PDB entry 7QFN | X-ray diffraction, 2.62 A resolution | chain A

[Chain A]
Name: DNA topoisomerase 2-beta
From: Homo sapiens
Notes: EC 5.6.2.2
UniProtKB: Q02880 (TOP2B_HUMAN); residues 45-444 here correspond to UniProt positions 50-449 (UniProt number = residue number + 5)
Chain sequence (403 residues; each row starts with the number of its first residue):
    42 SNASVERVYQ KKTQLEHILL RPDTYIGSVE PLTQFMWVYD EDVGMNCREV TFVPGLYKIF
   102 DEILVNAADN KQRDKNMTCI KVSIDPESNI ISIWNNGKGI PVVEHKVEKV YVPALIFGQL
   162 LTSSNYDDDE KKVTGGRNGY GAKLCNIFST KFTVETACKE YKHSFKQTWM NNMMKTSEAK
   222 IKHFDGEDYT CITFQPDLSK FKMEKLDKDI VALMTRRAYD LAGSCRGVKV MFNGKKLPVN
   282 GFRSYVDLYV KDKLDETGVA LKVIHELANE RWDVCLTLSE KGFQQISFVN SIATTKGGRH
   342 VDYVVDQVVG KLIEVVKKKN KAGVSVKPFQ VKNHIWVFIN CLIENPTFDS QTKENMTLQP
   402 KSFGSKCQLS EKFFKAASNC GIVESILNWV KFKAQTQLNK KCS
Unresolved in the structure: 42-46, 169-173, 356-366, 423-444
Differences from the reference sequence: expression tag (42-44)
Swiss-Prot annotation at these positions:
  - region: K358 to K360 (Interaction with DNA)
  - binding site (ATP): N107, N136, S164 to N166, G177 to K184, Q392 to K394
  - cross-link (Glycyl lysine isopeptide (Lys-Gly)): K172 (interchain with G-Cter in SUMO2), K173 (interchain with G-Cter in SUMO2), K223 (interchain with G-Cter in SUMO2), K294 (interchain with G-Cter in SUMO2), K362 (interchain with G-Cter in SUMO2), K368 (interchain with G-Cter in SUMO2), K432 (interchain with G-Cter in SUMO2), K434 (interchain with G-Cter in SUMO2), K441 (interchain with G-Cter in SUMO2)
Bound ions: Mg2+: E103, N107 (together with ADP)
Residues lining bound ligands: ADP (adenosine-5'-diphosphate): Y50, E103, N107, A108, D110, N111, R114, N136, I141, I157, F158, T163, S164, S165, N166, G177, R178, N179, G180, Y181, G182, A183, K184, T231
What the authors report for this chain:
  - binding site for ADP: S164, N166, R178, N179, G180
  - binding site for sulfate ion: N179, Y181, G182
  - conformationally variable residues (loop rearrangement): Q392, K394
  - catalytic residues: K394 (proposed by the authors, not directly observed)
  - mutagenesis - E103A: abolished catalytic activity on ATP

[Summary]
Ligands of chain A: ADP. E103 and N107 form the Mg2+ site. From UniProt: 16 ATP-binding residues. From the
paper: the catalytic residue K394; E103A abolishes catalytic activity on ATP.
Chain A is DNA topoisomerase 2-beta (Homo sapiens); the structure, Human Topoisomerase II Beta ATPase ADP, was
determined by X-ray diffraction together with 7QFO from the same study.
